1KBI - chains A and B; structure by X-ray diffraction, 2.30 A resolution.

Chain A (and B):
Protein: Cytochrome B2
Organism: Saccharomyces cerevisiae
Notes: EC 1.1.2.3; chain B of this document is another copy of the same molecule, construct and numbering; everything in this record applies to it too
UniProtKB: P00175 (CYB2_YEAST); residues 1-511 here correspond to UniProt positions 81-591 (UniProt number = residue number + 80)
Sequence (511 residues; each row starts with the number of its first residue):
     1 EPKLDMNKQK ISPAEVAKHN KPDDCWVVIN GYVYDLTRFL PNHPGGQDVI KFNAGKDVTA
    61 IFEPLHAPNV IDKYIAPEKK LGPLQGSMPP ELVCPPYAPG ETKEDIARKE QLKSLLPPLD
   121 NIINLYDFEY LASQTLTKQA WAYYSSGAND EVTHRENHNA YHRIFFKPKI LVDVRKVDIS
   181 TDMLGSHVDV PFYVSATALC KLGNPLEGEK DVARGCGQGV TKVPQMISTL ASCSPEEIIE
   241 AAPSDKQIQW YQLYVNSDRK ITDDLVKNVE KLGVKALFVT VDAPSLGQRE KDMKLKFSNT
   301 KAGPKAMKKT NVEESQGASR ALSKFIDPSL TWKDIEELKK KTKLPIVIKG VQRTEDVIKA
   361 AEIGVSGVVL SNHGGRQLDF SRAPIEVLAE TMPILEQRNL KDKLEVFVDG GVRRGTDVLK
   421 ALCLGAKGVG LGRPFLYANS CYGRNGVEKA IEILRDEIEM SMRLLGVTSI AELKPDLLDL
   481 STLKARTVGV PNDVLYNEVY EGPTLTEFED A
Not modelled in the structure: 301-307 (chain B: 1-98, 301-308)
Curated features (UniProtKB/Swiss-Prot):
  - active site: His373 (Proton acceptor)
  - binding site (heme b): His43, His66, Tyr97, Gln139, Tyr143, Lys296
  - binding site (pyruvate): Tyr143, Tyr254, His373, Arg376
  - binding site (FMN): Ser195 to Ala198, Ser228, Gln252, Thr280, Lys349, Asp409 to Arg413, Gly432, Arg433

Chain A / chain B interface:
Residue-residue contacts (122; chain A residue first):
  Asp120(A) - Phe297(B)
  Asn121(A) - Phe297(B)
  Ile123(A) - Glu290(B)
  Ile123(A) - Met293(B)  hydrophobic
  Ile123(A) - Lys294(B)
  Ile123(A) - Phe297(B)  hydrophobic
  Asn124(A) - Glu290(B)  hydrogen bond
  Asp150(A) - Leu495(B)
  Val152(A) - Val490(B)  hydrophobic
  Val152(A) - Pro491(B)
  Arg155(A) - Pro491(B)
  Arg155(A) - Asn492(B)  hydrogen bond (side chain-backbone)
  Arg155(A) - Val494(B)
  Glu156(A) - Pro491(B)
  Asn159(A) - Val488(B)
  Asn159(A) - Gly489(B)
  Asn159(A) - Pro491(B)
  His162(A) - Phe380(B)
  His162(A) - Val488(B)
  Arg163(A) - Val488(B)  hydrogen bond (side chain-backbone)
  Arg163(A) - Gly489(B)
  Ile164(A) - Phe380(B)
  Phe165(A) - Glu156(B)
  Phe165(A) - Phe380(B)
  Phe165(A) - Ser381(B)
  Phe165(A) - Arg382(B)
  Phe165(A) - Arg486(B)
  Phe166(A) - Leu378(B)  hydrophobic
  Phe166(A) - Asp379(B)
  Phe166(A) - Phe380(B)  hydrogen bond (backbone-backbone)
  Phe166(A) - Arg382(B)
  Lys167(A) - Arg353(B)
  Lys167(A) - Arg382(B)
  Pro168(A) - Gln352(B)
  Pro168(A) - Arg353(B)
  Pro168(A) - Asp356(B)
  Pro168(A) - Leu378(B)  hydrophobic
  Lys169(A) - Arg353(B)
  Lys169(A) - Asp356(B)
  Ile170(A) - Val281(B)
  Ile170(A) - Trp332(B)  hydrophobic
  Ile170(A) - Gly350(B)
  Ile170(A) - Gln352(B)
  Ile170(A) - Asp356(B)  hydrogen bond (backbone-side chain)
  Leu171(A) - Val281(B)  hydrophobic
  Leu171(A) - Leu330(B)
  Leu171(A) - Thr331(B)
  Leu171(A) - Trp332(B)  hydrophobic
  Leu171(A) - Ile335(B)  hydrophobic
  Leu171(A) - Ile348(B)  hydrophobic
  Val172(A) - Pro328(B)
  Val172(A) - Leu330(B)
  Asp173(A) - Pro328(B)
  Asp173(A) - Ser329(B)
  Asp173(A) - Thr331(B)
  Val174(A) - Pro284(B)  hydrophobic
  Val174(A) - Pro328(B)  hydrogen bond (backbone-backbone)
  Arg175(A) - Leu322(B)
  Arg175(A) - Pro328(B)
  Arg414(A) - Asn149(B)
  Arg414(A) - Asp150(B)  salt bridge
  Arg414(A) - Glu290(B)  salt bridge
  Lys420(A) - Phe380(B)
  Asp456(A) - Gly317(B)
  Asp456(A) - Ala318(B)  hydrogen bond (side chain-backbone)
  Asp456(A) - Arg320(B)  salt bridge
  Glu459(A) - Ala318(B)
  Met460(A) - Gly317(B)
  Met460(A) - Ala318(B)  hydrophobic
  Met460(A) - Arg320(B)
  Met460(A) - Ala321(B)  hydrophobic
  Ser461(A) - Leu378(B)
  Arg463(A) - Ser285(B)
  Arg463(A) - Ala318(B)
  Arg463(A) - Leu322(B)
  Leu464(A) - Asp282(B)
  Leu464(A) - Pro284(B)
  Leu464(A) - Ser285(B)
  Leu464(A) - Gln377(B)
  Leu464(A) - Leu378(B)
  Asp479(A) - Arg382(B)
  Asp479(A) - Glu386(B)
  Asp479(A) - Arg486(B)  salt bridge
  Ser481(A) - Lys484(B)  hydrogen bond
  Thr482(A) - Lys484(B)
  Thr482(A) - Arg486(B)  hydrogen bond
  Ala485(A) - Arg486(B)
  Ala485(A) - Thr487(B)
  Ala485(A) - Val488(B)  hydrogen bond (backbone-backbone)
  Arg486(A) - Val488(B)
  Arg486(A) - Val490(B)
  Thr487(A) - Thr487(B)
  Thr487(A) - Val488(B)  hydrogen bond (backbone-backbone)
  Thr487(A) - Gly489(B)
  Thr487(A) - Val490(B)  hydrogen bond (backbone-backbone)
  Val488(A) - Val490(B)  hydrophobic
  Val494(A) - Pro503(B)
  Leu495(A) - Pro503(B)
  Leu495(A) - Thr504(B)
  Leu495(A) - Leu505(B)  hydrophobic
  Glu498(A) - Leu505(B)
  Val499(A) - Leu505(B)  hydrophobic
  Leu505(A) - Tyr126(B)
  Leu505(A) - Asp127(B)
  Leu505(A) - Tyr130(B)  hydrophobic
  Thr506(A) - Asn121(B)
  Thr506(A) - Asp127(B)  hydrogen bond (backbone-side chain)
  Thr506(A) - Tyr130(B)
  Thr506(A) - Leu131(B)
  Glu507(A) - Pro117(B)
  Phe508(A) - Leu112(B)
  Phe508(A) - Leu115(B)
  Phe508(A) - Leu116(B)  hydrophobic
  Phe508(A) - Tyr130(B)  hydrophobic
  Phe508(A) - Leu131(B)  hydrophobic
  Phe508(A) - Gln134(B)
  Phe508(A) - Thr135(B)
  Glu509(A) - Leu115(B)  hydrogen bond (backbone-backbone)
  Glu509(A) - Pro117(B)
  Glu509(A) - Pro118(B)
  Asp510(A) - Leu115(B)
  Ala511(A) - Leu115(B)  hydrophobic
Interface residues without a listed pair, chain A (55 interface residues in all): Tyr126, Glu290, Phe380, Thr416, Arg455, Leu465
Interface residues without a listed pair, chain B (67 interface residues in all): Gln111, Ile122, Val152, Gln288, Val351, Glu355, Asp493, Gly502

Overview:
The interface between chain A and chain B involves 55 residues on one side and 67 on the other; the contacts
include 14 hydrogen bonds and 4 salt bridges. Among the polar pairs are Arg414(A)-Asp150(B),
Arg414(A)-Glu290(B) and Asp456(A)-Arg320(B).
Both chains are Cytochrome B2 (Saccharomyces cerevisiae). Entry 1KBI (Crystallographic Study of the
Recombinant Flavin-binding Domain of Baker's Yeast Flavocytochrome b2: Comparison with the Intact ...) was
determined by X-ray diffraction, deposited together with 1KBJ.
